Entry 2FZ3 (X-ray diffraction, 1.90 A resolution); this record covers chains A and C of the 3 polymer chains in the assembly.

Chain A:
Name: HLA class I histocompatibility antigen, B-35 alpha chain
From: Homo sapiens
UniProtKB: P30474 (1B35_HUMAN); residues 1-276 here correspond to UniProt positions 25-300 (UniProt number = residue number + 24)
Amino-acid sequence (276 residues; row label = number of the first residue in the row):
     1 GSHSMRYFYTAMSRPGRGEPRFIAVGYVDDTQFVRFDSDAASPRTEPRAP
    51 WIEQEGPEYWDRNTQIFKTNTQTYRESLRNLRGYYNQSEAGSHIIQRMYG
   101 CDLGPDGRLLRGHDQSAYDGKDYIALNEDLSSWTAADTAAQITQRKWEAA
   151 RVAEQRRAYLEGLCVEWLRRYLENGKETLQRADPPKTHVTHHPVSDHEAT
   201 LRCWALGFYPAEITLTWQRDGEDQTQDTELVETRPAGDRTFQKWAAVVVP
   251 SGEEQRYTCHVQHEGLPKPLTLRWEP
Disulfides: Cys101-Cys164, Cys203-Cys259

Chain C:
Name: 11-mer peptide from Epstein-Barr nuclear antigen 1
UniProtKB: P03211 (EBN1_EBV); residues 1-11 here correspond to UniProt positions 407-417 (UniProt number = residue number + 406)
Amino-acid sequence (11 residues; each row starts with the number of its first residue):
     1 HPVGEADYFEY

Interface between chain A and chain C:
Residue-residue contacts (42; chain A residue first):
  Met5(A) with His1(C)
  Tyr7(A) with His1(C), hydrogen bond (side chain-backbone); Pro2(C)
  Tyr9(A) with Pro2(C)
  Tyr59(A) with His1(C)
  Arg62(A) with His1(C)
  Asn63(A) with His1(C); Pro2(C)
  Ile66(A) with His1(C); Val3(C); Gly4(C)
  Phe67(A) with Pro2(C), hydrophobic
  Asn70(A) with Glu5(C)
  Thr73(A) with Phe9(C), hydrogen bond (side chain-backbone)
  Tyr74(A) with Tyr11(C), hydrogen bond
  Glu76(A) with Glu10(C)
  Ser77(A) with Glu10(C); Tyr11(C), hydrogen bond (side chain-backbone)
  Asn80(A) with Glu10(C); Tyr11(C)
  Leu81(A) with Tyr11(C), hydrophobic
  Tyr84(A) with Tyr11(C), hydrogen bond (side chain-backbone)
  Arg97(A) with Val3(C); Glu5(C), salt bridge; Tyr11(C)
  Tyr99(A) with Pro2(C); Val3(C), hydrogen bond (side chain-backbone)
  Ser116(A) with Tyr11(C), hydrogen bond
  Tyr123(A) with Tyr11(C), hydrophobic
  Thr143(A) with Tyr11(C), hydrogen bond (side chain-backbone)
  Lys146(A) with Tyr11(C)
  Trp147(A) with Phe9(C); Glu10(C), hydrogen bond (side chain-backbone); Tyr11(C), hydrophobic
  Arg156(A) with Val3(C); Glu5(C), salt bridge; Phe9(C)
  Tyr159(A) with His1(C), hydrogen bond (side chain-backbone); Pro2(C); Val3(C), hydrophobic
  Trp167(A) with His1(C)
  Tyr171(A) with His1(C), hydrogen bond (side chain-backbone)
Other interface residues (no listed pair), chain A (29 interface residues in all): Ile95, Gln155
Other interface residues (no listed pair), chain C (9 interface residues in all): Ala6

Overview:
29 residues of chain A and 9 residues of chain C are in contact, with 11 hydrogen bonds and 2 salt bridges.
Polar contacts include Arg97(A)-Glu5(C), Arg156(A)-Glu5(C) and Tyr7(A)-His1(C).
Here chain A is HLA class I histocompatibility antigen, B-35 alpha chain (Homo sapiens) and chain C is an
11-mer peptide from Epstein-Barr nuclear antigen 1. Entry 2FZ3 (The role of T cell receptor alpha genes in
directing human MHC restriction) was determined by X-ray diffraction together with 2FYY from the same study.
